PDB entry 8E81 | X-ray diffraction, 1.62 A resolution | chain A

# Chain A
Protein: Serine/threonine-protein kinase Chk1
Source organism: Homo sapiens
Notes: EC 2.7.11.1
UniProtKB: O14757 (CHK1_HUMAN); residue numbers follow UniProt; this construct covers 1-289
Amino-acid sequence (297 residues; numbered 1 to 297; the number before each row is that of its first residue):
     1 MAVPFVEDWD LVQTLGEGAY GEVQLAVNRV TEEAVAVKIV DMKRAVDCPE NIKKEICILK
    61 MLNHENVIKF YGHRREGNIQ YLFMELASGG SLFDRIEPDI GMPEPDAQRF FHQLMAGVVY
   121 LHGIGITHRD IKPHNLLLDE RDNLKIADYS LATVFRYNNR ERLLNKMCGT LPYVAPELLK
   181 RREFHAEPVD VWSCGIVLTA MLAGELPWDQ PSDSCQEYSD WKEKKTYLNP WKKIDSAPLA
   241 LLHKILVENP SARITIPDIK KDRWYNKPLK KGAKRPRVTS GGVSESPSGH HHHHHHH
Not modelled in the structure: 1-3, 30-31, 43-48, 272-297
Sequence notes: engineered mutation Leu-59 (Asn in O14757), Ile-68 (Val in O14757), Met-84 (Leu in O14757), Leu-86 (Tyr in O14757), Ala-87 (Cys in O14757), Ser-91 (Glu in O14757), His-134 (Glu in O14757), Ala-147 (Ser in O14757), Tyr-149 (Phe in O14757), Ser-150 (Gly in O14757); expression tag (290-297)
Residues lining bound ligands: UU6 ((1S)-1-[(1P)-1-{6-[(3R)-3-(2-hydroxypropan-2-yl)pyrrolidin-1-yl]pyrimidin-4-yl}-1H-indazol-6-yl]spiro[2.2]pentane-1-carbonitrile): Leu-15, Gly-16, Glu-17, Val-23, Leu-25, Ala-36, Ile-68, Met-84, Glu-85, Leu-86, Ala-87, Ser-88, Gly-90, His-134, Asn-135, Leu-137, Ala-147, Asp-148
UniProt features mapped onto this chain:
  - active site: Asp-130 (Proton acceptor)
  - binding site (ATP): Leu-15 to Val-23, Lys-38
  - modified residue (Phosphoserine): Ser-280, Ser-286
  - cross-link: Lys-132 (Glycyl lysine isopeptide (Lys-Gly) (interchain with G-Cter in ubiquitin))
  - mutagenesis: Lys-38 (K38R: Abolishes kinase activity), Asp-130 (D130A: Abolishes kinase activity), Lys-132 (K132R: Strong reduction of chromatin-associated CHK1 ubiquitination)

# Summary
Chain A binds compound UU6. UniProt lists active-site residue Asp-130, 10 ATP-binding residues and 3
mutagenesis sites.
Chain A is Serine/threonine-protein kinase Chk1 (Homo sapiens); the structure, Structure of LRRK2-CHK1 10-pt.
mutant complex with heteroaryl-1H-indazole LRRK2 inhibitor 25, was determined by X-ray diffraction, deposited
together with 8E80.
